Entry 6XO4 (electron microscopy, 4.20 A resolution (low resolution: residue-level contacts below are approximate; hydrogen-bond / salt-bridge calls are withheld)); this record covers chains E and J of the 12 polymer chains in the assembly.

# Chain E
Protein: Togavirin
Source organism: Eastern equine encephalitis virus
Notes: EC 3.4.21.90
UniProtKB: Q88678 (Q88678_EEEV); residues 1-420 here correspond to UniProt positions 325-744 (UniProt number = residue number + 324)
Amino-acid sequence (420 residues; row label = number of the first residue in the row):
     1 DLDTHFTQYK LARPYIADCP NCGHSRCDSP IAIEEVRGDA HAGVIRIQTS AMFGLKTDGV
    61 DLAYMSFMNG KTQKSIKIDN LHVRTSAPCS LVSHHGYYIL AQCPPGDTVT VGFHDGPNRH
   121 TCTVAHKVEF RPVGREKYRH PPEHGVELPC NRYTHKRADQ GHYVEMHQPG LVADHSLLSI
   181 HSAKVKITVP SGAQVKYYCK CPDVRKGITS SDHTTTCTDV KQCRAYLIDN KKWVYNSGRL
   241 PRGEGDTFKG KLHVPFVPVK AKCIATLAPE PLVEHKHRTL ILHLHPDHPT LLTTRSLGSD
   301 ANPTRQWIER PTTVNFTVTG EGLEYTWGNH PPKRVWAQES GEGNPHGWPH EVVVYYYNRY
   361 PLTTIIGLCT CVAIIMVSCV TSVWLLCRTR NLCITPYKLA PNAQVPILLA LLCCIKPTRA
Unresolved in the structure: 415-420
Disulfides: Cys19-Cys122, Cys89-Cys103, Cys150-Cys263, Cys199-Cys223
Reported in the primary citation:
  - mutagenesis - R205A, G207A, H213A: decreased binding to EEEV-7, -106, -129
  - mutagenesis - M68T (>5-fold): decreased binding to EEEV-21

# Chain J
Protein: Togavirin
Source organism: Eastern equine encephalitis virus
Notes: EC 3.4.21.90
UniProtKB: Q88678 (Q88678_EEEV); residues 1-441 here correspond to UniProt positions 802-1242 (UniProt number = residue number + 801)
Amino-acid sequence (441 residues; row label = number of the first residue in the row):
     1 YEHTAVMPNK VGIPYKALVE RPGYAPVHLQ IQLVNTRIIP STNLEYITCK YKTKVPSPVV
    61 KCCGATQCTS KPHPDYQCQV FSGVYPFMYG GAYCFCDTEN TQMSEAYVER SEECSIDHAK
   121 AYKVHTGTVQ AMVNITYGSV SWRSADVYVN GETPAKIGDA KLIIGPLSSA WSPFDNKVVV
   181 YGHEVYNYDF PEYGTGKAGS FGDLQSRTST SNDLYANTNL KLQRPQAGIV HTPFTQVPSG
   241 FERWKKDKGA PLNDVAPFGC SIALEPLRAE NCAVGSIPIS IDIPDAAFTR ISETPTVSDL
   301 ECKITECTYA FDFGGIATVA YKSSKAGNCP IHSPSGVAVI KENDVTLAES GSFTFHFSTA
   361 NIHPAFKLQV CTSAVTCKGD CKPPKDHIVD YPAQHTESFT SAISATAWSW IKVLVGGTSA
   421 FIVLGLIATA VVALVLFFHR H
Unresolved in the structure: 386-393
Sequence notes: conflict Tyr89 (Trp890 in Q88678)
Disulfides: Cys49-Cys114, Cys68-Cys78, Cys260-Cys272, Cys302-Cys377, Cys329-Cys371

# Chain E / chain J interface
Pairs across the interface (14):
  Glu143(E) - Gln226(J)
  Glu143(E) - His231(J)
  His144(E) - Pro233(J)
  His144(E) - Phe234(J)
  Leu267(E) - Gln223(J)
  Pro269(E) - Gln236(J)
  Glu270(E) - Asn219(J)
  Leu272(E) - Ala198(J)
  Leu272(E) - Asn219(J)
  His285(E) - Gly199(J)
  His285(E) - Val237(J)
  His285(E) - Pro238(J)
  Arg310(E) - Asp247(J)
  Pro311(E) - Arg243(J)
Also at the interface, not in a pair above, chain E (10 interface residues in all): Pro271
Also at the interface, not in a pair above, chain J (16 interface residues in all): Lys221, Thr235, Lys246

# In short
10 residues of chain E and 16 residues of chain J are in contact. The paper reports that R205A, G207A and
H213A of chain E reduce binding to EEEV-7, -106, -129; M68T of chain E reduces binding to EEEV-21.
Chain E is Togavirin and chain J is Togavirin, both from Eastern equine encephalitis virus; the structure,
CryoEM structure of Eastern Equine Encephalitis (EEEV) VLP, was determined by electron microscopy.
